Entry 8FDN (X-ray diffraction, 2.20 A resolution); this record covers chains A and C of the 4 polymer chains in the assembly.

== Chain A (and C) ==
Protein: Hemoglobin subunit alpha
From: Homo sapiens
Notes: chain C of this document is another copy of the same molecule, construct and numbering; everything in this record applies to it too
Reference sequence: P69905 (HBA_HUMAN); residues 1-141 here correspond to UniProt positions 2-142 (UniProt number = residue number + 1)
Sequence (141 residues; row label = number of the first residue in the row):
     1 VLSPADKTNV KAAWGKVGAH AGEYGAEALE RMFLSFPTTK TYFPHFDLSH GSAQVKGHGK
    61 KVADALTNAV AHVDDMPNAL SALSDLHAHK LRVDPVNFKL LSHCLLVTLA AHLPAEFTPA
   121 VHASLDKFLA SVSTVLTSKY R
Swiss-Prot annotation at these positions:
  - binding site (O2): H58
  - binding site (heme b): H87
  - site: T8, N9 (Microbial infection: Cleavage), K11 (Not glycated), A13, W14 (Microbial infection: Cleavage), Y24, G25 (Microbial infection: Cleavage), L29, E30 (Microbial infection: Cleavage), H45, F46 (Microbial infection: Cleavage), D47, L48 (Microbial infection: Cleavage), S52, A53 (Microbial infection: Cleavage), V55, K56 (Microbial infection: Cleavage), K56 (Not glycated), G59, K60 (Microbial infection: Cleavage), K60 (Not glycated), K90 (Not glycated), L91, R92 (Microbial infection: Cleavage), K99 (Not glycated), L106, V107 (Microbial infection: Cleavage), T108, L109 (Microbial infection: Cleavage), V121, H122 (Microbial infection: Cleavage), S133, T134 (Microbial infection: Cleavage)
  - modified residue: S3 (Phosphoserine), K7 (N6-succinyllysine), T8 (Phosphothreonine), K11 (N6-succinyllysine), K16 (N6-acetyllysine), Y24 (Phosphotyrosine), S35 (Phosphoserine), K40 (N6-succinyllysine), S49 (Phosphoserine), S102 (Phosphoserine), T108 (Phosphothreonine), S124 (Phosphoserine), S131 (Phosphoserine), T134 (Phosphothreonine), T137 (Phosphothreonine), S138 (Phosphoserine)
  - glycosylation (N-linked (Glc) (glycation) lysine): K7, K16, K40, K61
Bound ions: heme Fe near H87 (its only coordinating residue here)
Ligand contacts: heme (HEM): M32, T39, Y42, F43, H45, F46, H58, K61, V62, A65, L66, L83, L86, H87, L91, V93, N97, F98, L101, L105, V132, L136
What the authors report for this chain:
  - binding site for heme: H45, H58

== Interface between chain A and chain C ==
Residue-residue contacts (14; chain A residue first):
  V1(A) - S138(C)
  V1(A) - K139(C)
  V1(A) - R141(C)  hydrogen bond (backbone-backbone)
  L2(A) - R141(C)
  K127(A) - Y140(C)
  K127(A) - R141(C)
  S131(A) - R141(C)
  T134(A) - R141(C)
  S138(A) - V1(C)
  Y140(A) - K127(C)
  R141(A) - V1(C)
  R141(A) - L2(C)
  R141(A) - K127(C)
  R141(A) - S131(C)
Also at the interface, not in a pair above, chain A (10 interface residues in all): K99, A130
Also at the interface, not in a pair above, chain C (11 interface residues in all): K99, A130, T134

== In short ==
10 residues of chain A face 11 of chain C across their interface; the contacts include 1 hydrogen bond. Its
one hydrogen bond, V1(A)-R141(C), is backbone to backbone. Chain A binds heme. From UniProt: O2-binding
residue H58(A) and heme b-binding residue H87(A) on chain A. From the paper: a binding site for heme at H45(A)
and H58(A).
Chain A and chain C are both Hemoglobin subunit alpha (Homo sapiens); the structure, Human Hemoglobin with
N-tertbutylhydroxylamine, was determined by X-ray diffraction together with 8FDJ, 8FDK, 8FDL and 8FDM from the
same study.
